PDB entry 8ZI3 | electron microscopy, 2.89 A resolution | chains B and F of the 8 polymer chains in the assembly

Chain B:
Molecule: ATP synthase subunit alpha
Organism: Acinetobacter baumannii AB5075
Notes: EC 7.1.2.2
Reference sequence: A3M142 (ATPA_ACIBT); residue numbers follow UniProt; this construct covers 1-514
Amino-acid sequence (514 residues; row label = number of the first residue in the row):
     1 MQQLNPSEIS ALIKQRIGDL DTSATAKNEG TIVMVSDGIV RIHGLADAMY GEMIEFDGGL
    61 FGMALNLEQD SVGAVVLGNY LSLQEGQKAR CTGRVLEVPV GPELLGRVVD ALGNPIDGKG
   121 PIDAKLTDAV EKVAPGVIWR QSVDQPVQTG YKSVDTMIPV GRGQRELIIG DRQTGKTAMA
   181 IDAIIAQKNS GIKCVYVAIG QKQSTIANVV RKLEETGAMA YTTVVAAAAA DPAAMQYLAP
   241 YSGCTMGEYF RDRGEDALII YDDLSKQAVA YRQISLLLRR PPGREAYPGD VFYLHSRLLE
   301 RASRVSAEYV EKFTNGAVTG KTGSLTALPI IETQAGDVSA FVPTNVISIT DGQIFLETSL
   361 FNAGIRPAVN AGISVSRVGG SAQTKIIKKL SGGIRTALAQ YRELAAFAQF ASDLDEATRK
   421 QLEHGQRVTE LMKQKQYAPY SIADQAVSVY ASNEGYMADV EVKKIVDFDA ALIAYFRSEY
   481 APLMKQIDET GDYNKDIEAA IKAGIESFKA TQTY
Not modelled in the structure: 1-25
Bound ions: Mg2+: Thr177 (together with ATP)
Residues lining bound ligands: ATP (adenosine-5'-triphosphate): Asp171, Arg172, Gln173, Thr174, Gly175, Lys176, Thr177, Ala178, Phe361, Arg366, Pro367, Gln434, Lys435, Gln436
Curated features (UniProtKB/Swiss-Prot):
  - binding site (ATP): Gly170 to Thr177
  - site: Ser374 (Required for activity)

Chain F:
Molecule: ATP synthase subunit beta
Organism: Acinetobacter baumannii AB5075
Notes: EC 7.1.2.2
Reference sequence: V5VHQ6 (V5VHQ6_ACIBA); numbering as in UniProt (aligned over 1-464)
Amino-acid sequence (464 residues; row label = number of the first residue in the row):
     1 MSSGRIIQII GAVIDVEFER TSVPKIYDAL QVDGTETTLE VQQQLGDGVV RTIAMGSTEG
    61 LKRGLTVTST NAPISVPVGT ATLGRIMDVL GRPIDEAGPV ATEERLPIHR QAPSYAEQAA
   121 STDLLETGIK VIDLLCPFAK GGKVGLFGGA GVGKTVNMME LINNIAKAHS GLSVFAGVGE
   181 RTREGNDFYH EMKDSNVLDK VAMVYGQMNE PPGNRLRVAL TGLTMAEYFR DEKDENGKGR
   241 DVLLFVDNIY RYTLAGTEVS ALLGRMPSAV GYQPTLAEEM GVLQERITST KSGSITSIQA
   301 VYVPADDLTD PSPATTFAHL DATVVLSRDI ASSGIYPAID PLDSTSRQLD PLVVGQEHYE
   361 IARAVQNVLQ RYKELKDIIA ILGMDELAEE DKLVVYRARK IQRFFSQPFH VAEVFTGAPG
   421 KLVPLKETIR GFKGLLAGEY DHIPEQAFYM VGGIDEVIAK AEKL
Not modelled in the structure: 1

How chain B and chain F interact:
Contacting residue pairs (48; chain B residue first):
  Gly44(B) - Arg63(F)
  Leu45(B) - Arg63(F)  hydrogen bond (backbone-side chain)
  Ala46(B) - Arg63(F)
  Ala48(B) - Lys62(F)
  Tyr50(B) - Gly11(F)
  Tyr50(B) - Thr58(F)
  Tyr50(B) - Gly60(F)
  Tyr50(B) - Leu61(F)  hydrogen bond (backbone-backbone)
  Leu65(B) - Ile9(F)
  Leu67(B) - Gln8(F)
  Leu67(B) - Ile9(F)  hydrogen bond (backbone-backbone)
  Leu67(B) - Arg63(F)
  Glu68(B) - Ile7(F)
  Glu68(B) - Gln8(F)
  Glu68(B) - Ile10(F)
  Glu68(B) - Arg63(F)  hydrogen bond (backbone-side chain)
  Gln69(B) - Ile7(F)
  Ser71(B) - Arg63(F)  hydrogen bond (backbone-side chain)
  Val72(B) - Arg63(F)
  Glu131(B) - Glu59(F)
  Ala134(B) - Asn209(F)
  Val137(B) - Ile94(F)  hydrophobic
  Val137(B) - Thr182(F)
  Val137(B) - Asn186(F)  hydrogen bond (backbone-side chain)
  Ile138(B) - Ile94(F)
  Ile138(B) - Asp95(F)
  Ile138(B) - Glu96(F)
  Trp139(B) - Glu96(F)
  Arg140(B) - Thr182(F)
  Arg280(B) - Ile10(F)
  Pro281(B) - Ala261(F)
  Phe292(B) - Glu258(F)
  Tyr293(B) - Asn209(F)
  Tyr293(B) - Glu210(F)
  Tyr293(B) - Pro211(F)
  Ser296(B) - Met208(F)  hydrogen bond (side chain-backbone)
  Ser296(B) - Asn209(F)
  Glu300(B) - Thr182(F)  hydrogen bond
  Glu300(B) - Asn209(F)
  Ser348(B) - Arg181(F)  hydrogen bond (backbone-side chain)
  Ser348(B) - Met208(F)
  Ile349(B) - Arg181(F)
  Ile349(B) - Met208(F)  hydrophobic
  Thr350(B) - Arg181(F)
  Asp351(B) - Arg183(F)  salt bridge
  Arg377(B) - Arg181(F)
  Arg377(B) - Glu184(F)  salt bridge
  Val378(B) - Arg183(F)
Interface residues without a listed pair, chain B (39 interface residues in all): Asp47, Met49, Asn66, Ser142, Val143, Arg165, Gly289, Asp290, Arg297, Ser339
Interface residues without a listed pair, chain F (34 interface residues in all): Ala150, Gly185, Asp187, Tyr189, Tyr205, Gln207, Arg215, Leu262, Ala305

In short:
39 residues of chain B face 34 of chain F across their interface; the contacts include 9 hydrogen bonds and 2
salt bridges. Polar pairs include Asp351(B)-Arg183(F), Arg377(B)-Glu184(F) and Leu45(B)-Arg63(F). Ligands of
chain B: ATP. From UniProt: 8 ATP-binding residues on chain B.
Here chain B is ATP synthase subunit alpha and chain F is ATP synthase subunit beta, both from Acinetobacter
baumannii AB5075. Entry 8ZI3 (Cryo-EM reveals transition states of the Acinetobacter baumannii F1-ATPase
rotary subunits gamma and epsilon and novel ...) was determined by electron microscopy (same publication as
8ZI0, 8ZI1 and 8ZI2).
